PDB entry 6SMO | X-ray diffraction, 2.70 A resolution | chains B and C of the 3 polymer chains in the assembly

# Chain B
Protein: PKS_KS domain-containing protein
Organism: Photorhabdus luminescens subsp. laumondii (strain DSM 15139 / CIP 105565 / TT01)
UniProt: Q7MZT3 (Q7MZT3_PHOLL); numbering as in UniProt (aligned over 1-428)
Amino-acid sequence (443 residues; each row starts with the number of its first residue; numbers below 1 keep their minus sign (Gly-14 is residue -14)):
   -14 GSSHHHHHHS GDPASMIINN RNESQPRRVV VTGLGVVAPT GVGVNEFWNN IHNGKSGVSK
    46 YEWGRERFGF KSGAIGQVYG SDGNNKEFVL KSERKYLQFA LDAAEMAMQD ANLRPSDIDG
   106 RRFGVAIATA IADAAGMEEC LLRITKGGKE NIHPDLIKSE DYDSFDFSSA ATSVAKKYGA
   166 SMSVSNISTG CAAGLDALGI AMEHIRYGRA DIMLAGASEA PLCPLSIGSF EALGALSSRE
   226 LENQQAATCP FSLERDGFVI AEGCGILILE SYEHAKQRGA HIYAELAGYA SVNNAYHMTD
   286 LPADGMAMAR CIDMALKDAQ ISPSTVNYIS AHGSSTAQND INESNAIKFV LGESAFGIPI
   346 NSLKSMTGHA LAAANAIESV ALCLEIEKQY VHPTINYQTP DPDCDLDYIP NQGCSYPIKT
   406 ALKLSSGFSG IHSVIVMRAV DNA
Disordered / not traced: -14 to 9, 65-72, 426-428
Construct notes: expression tag (-14 to 0)
Residues lining bound ligands: 3,5,7,9,11-pentakis(oxidanylidene)dodecanal (LKZ): Ala115, Ile116, Gly175, Cys176, Leu210, Ser211, Ser214, Phe215, His354, Leu356, Gly412, Phe413

# Chain C
Protein: Ketoacyl_synth_N domain-containing protein
Organism: Photorhabdus luminescens subsp. laumondii (strain DSM 15139 / CIP 105565 / TT01)
UniProt: Q7MZT4 (Q7MZT4_PHOLL); residues 1-371 here = UniProt positions 1-371
Amino-acid sequence (371 residues; numbered 1 to 371; the number before each row is that of its first residue):
     1 MRKRVVVTGV GAIHPDGNDV TAIKSKVIQK LLGQESKNNT TASSIIRTLS DFDGAKYINN
    61 RLRRKIDEFS VYGIVAVEMA LKASRLDVDK LDPNRVGIYV GNCFGGWQHI EDEVKALHIE
   121 GIKGMGPYVA TAWFPAALQG QLSLLYGFSA QSKTFSTSDV AGMQAIGYAA EAISNGVAEV
   181 MLCGASEHLS SPLVKNLLEK TSSQKHSEVF GEKQPGDFSE GAAFLVLEER QHALERGASI
   241 LCELTGFVDY FAPDKNTRNN TLEYTAELFN HNENAVFIMD GIYDDEKEIT SKAFSNKEIK
   301 TSFINLRPYL DNQFSVSGVI DSVLASSFLS ESHGDEEQQS KKINEFSNTN QIIIQRFSNQ
   361 GHVCALSFSA I
Disordered / not traced: 1, 33-42, 333-345
Residues lining bound ligands: 3,5,7,9,11-pentakis(oxidanylidene)dodecanal (LKZ): Val129, Ala130, Trp133, Phe134

# Interface between chain B and chain C
Contacting residue pairs (127):
  Arg52(B) - His118(C)  hydrogen bond (side chain-backbone)
  Phe53(B) - Leu117(C)
  Phe53(B) - His118(C)
  Phe53(B) - Gly121(C)
  Phe53(B) - Ile122(C)  hydrogen bond (backbone-backbone)
  Gly54(B) - Ile122(C)
  Phe55(B) - Leu117(C)  hydrophobic
  Leu75(B) - His118(C)
  Arg106(B) - Tyr264(C)
  Ile116(B) - Trp133(C)
  Met122(B) - Trp107(C)  hydrophobic
  Met122(B) - Trp133(C)  hydrophobic
  Glu123(B) - Val114(C)
  Glu123(B) - His118(C)  salt bridge
  Leu126(B) - Trp107(C)  hydrophobic
  Leu126(B) - Val114(C)  hydrophobic
  Leu126(B) - Leu193(C)  hydrophobic
  Leu127(B) - His118(C)
  Ile129(B) - Leu193(C)  hydrophobic
  Thr130(B) - Lys115(C)
  Gly132(B) - Ile119(C)
  Gly133(B) - Lys115(C)
  Gly133(B) - Ile119(C)
  Lys134(B) - Ile119(C)
  Glu135(B) - Lys115(C)
  Ile137(B) - Pro192(C)
  Ile137(B) - Leu193(C)
  Ile137(B) - Asn196(C)
  Pro139(B) - Lys200(C)
  Ile142(B) - Asn196(C)
  Ile142(B) - Lys200(C)  hydrogen bond (backbone-side chain)
  Ile142(B) - Thr201(C)
  Lys143(B) - Thr201(C)
  Ser144(B) - Lys205(C)
  Tyr147(B) - Leu197(C)  hydrophobic
  Tyr147(B) - Leu198(C)  hydrophobic
  Tyr147(B) - Thr201(C)
  Tyr147(B) - Ser202(C)
  Tyr147(B) - Lys205(C)
  Tyr147(B) - Phe314(C)
  Asp148(B) - Lys205(C)  salt bridge
  Phe150(B) - Trp107(C)
  Phe150(B) - Leu193(C)  hydrophobic
  Phe150(B) - Leu197(C)  hydrophobic
  Asp151(B) - Ser158(C)  hydrogen bond
  Phe152(B) - Cys103(C)
  Phe152(B) - Trp133(C)  hydrophobic
  Phe152(B) - Pro135(C)  hydrophobic
  Phe152(B) - Ser156(C)
  Ser153(B) - Thr157(C)
  Ser153(B) - Ser158(C)  hydrogen bond (side chain-backbone)
  Thr157(B) - Phe251(C)
  Thr157(B) - Gln360(C)  hydrogen bond
  Thr157(B) - His362(C)
  Lys161(B) - Pro253(C)  hydrogen bond (side chain-backbone)
  Ala165(B) - Phe251(C)
  Ser166(B) - Tyr250(C)
  Ser166(B) - Phe251(C)  hydrogen bond (backbone-backbone)
  Met167(B) - Tyr250(C)  hydrophobic
  Ser168(B) - Tyr168(C)  hydrogen bond
  Ser168(B) - Asp249(C)  hydrogen bond
  Val169(B) - Thr157(C)
  Val169(B) - Gln164(C)  hydrogen bond (backbone-side chain)
  Val169(B) - Phe251(C)  hydrophobic
  Val169(B) - His362(C)  hydrogen bond (backbone-side chain)
  Ser170(B) - Thr157(C)
  Ser170(B) - Gln164(C)
  Asn171(B) - Phe155(C)
  Asn171(B) - Ser156(C)  hydrogen bond (backbone-backbone)
  Asn171(B) - Thr157(C)  hydrogen bond (backbone-side chain)
  Ile172(B) - Thr154(C)
  Ile172(B) - Phe155(C)  hydrophobic
  Ser173(B) - Pro135(C)
  Ser173(B) - Ala136(C)
  Ser173(B) - Thr154(C)  hydrogen bond (backbone-backbone)
  Ser173(B) - Ser156(C)  hydrogen bond
  Thr174(B) - Ala136(C)
  Thr174(B) - Gln139(C)
  Thr174(B) - Ser152(C)
  Thr174(B) - Lys153(C)
  Thr174(B) - Thr154(C)
  Asp181(B) - Lys153(C)  salt bridge
  Ile185(B) - Phe155(C)  hydrophobic
  Ile185(B) - Tyr168(C)  hydrophobic
  His189(B) - Tyr168(C)  hydrogen bond
  Tyr192(B) - Asn175(C)
  Arg194(B) - Glu171(C)  salt bridge
  Pro209(B) - Leu117(C)  hydrophobic
  Pro209(B) - His118(C)
  Leu210(B) - Val114(C)  hydrophobic
  Leu210(B) - Leu117(C)
  Gly213(B) - Met125(C)
  Ser214(B) - Met125(C)
  Ser214(B) - Val129(C)
  Glu216(B) - Ile122(C)
  Ala217(B) - Met125(C)
  Ala217(B) - Gly126(C)
  Ala217(B) - Pro127(C)
  Leu218(B) - Pro127(C)
  Leu218(B) - Ala130(C)  hydrophobic
  Tyr274(B) - Gln151(C)
  Tyr274(B) - Lys153(C)
  Ser276(B) - Gln151(C)  hydrogen bond (backbone-backbone)
  Ser276(B) - Lys153(C)  hydrogen bond
  Val277(B) - Ser149(C)
  Asn278(B) - Phe148(C)  hydrogen bond (side chain-backbone)
  Asn278(B) - Ser149(C)  hydrogen bond (backbone-backbone)
  Asn278(B) - Ala150(C)  hydrogen bond (side chain-backbone)
  Asn278(B) - Ser152(C)  hydrogen bond
  Ala280(B) - Ser143(C)
  Ala280(B) - Leu144(C)
  Ala280(B) - Gly147(C)
  Tyr281(B) - Leu144(C)
  His282(B) - Leu144(C)
  Met283(B) - Thr131(C)
  Met283(B) - Gly140(C)
  Met283(B) - Gln141(C)
  Met283(B) - Leu144(C)  hydrophobic
  Thr284(B) - Thr131(C)
  Arg295(B) - Asn94(C)
  Arg295(B) - Ser149(C)
  Phe413(B) - Ala130(C)
  Phe413(B) - Phe134(C)  hydrophobic
  Ser414(B) - Phe134(C)
  Ser414(B) - Ala136(C)  hydrogen bond (side chain-backbone)
  Ser414(B) - Gly140(C)
  Ile416(B) - Gln139(C)
Other interface residues (no listed pair), chain B (72 interface residues in all): Ala115, Asp140, Ala160, Gly164, Gly175, Glu188, Ser418
Other interface residues (no listed pair), chain C (64 interface residues in all): Phe104, Glu111, Ala137, Val194, Glu208, Asn260

# Overview
72 residues of chain B face 64 of chain C across their interface; the contacts include 24 hydrogen bonds and 4
salt bridges. Polar contacts include Glu123(B)-His118(C), Asp148(B)-Lys205(C) and Asp181(B)-Lys153(C).
3,5,7,9,11-pentakis(oxidanylidene)dodecanal is bound between chain B and chain C.
Here chain B is PKS_KS domain-containing protein and chain C is Ketoacyl_synth_N domain-containing protein,
both from Photorhabdus luminescens subsp. laumondii (strain DSM 15139 / CIP 105565 / TT01). Entry 6SMO
(AntDE:AntF (apo): type II PKS acyl-carrier protein in complex with its ketosynthase bound to the hexaketide)
was determined by X-ray diffraction, deposited together with 6SM6, 6SMD and 6SMP.
